2VVJ - chains A and B of the 8 polymer chains in the assembly; structure by X-ray diffraction, 2.00 A resolution.

[Chain A (and B)]
Protein: Green to red photoconvertible GFP-like protein EosFP
From: Lobophyllia hemprichii
Notes: chain B of this document is another copy of the same molecule, construct and numbering; everything in this record applies to it too
UniProtKB: Q5S6Z9 (Q5S6Z9_LOBHE); aligned to UniProt positions 62-224 over residues 64-226 (the alignment contains insertions or deletions, so no single offset holds)
Sequence (163 residues; row label = number of the first residue in the row):
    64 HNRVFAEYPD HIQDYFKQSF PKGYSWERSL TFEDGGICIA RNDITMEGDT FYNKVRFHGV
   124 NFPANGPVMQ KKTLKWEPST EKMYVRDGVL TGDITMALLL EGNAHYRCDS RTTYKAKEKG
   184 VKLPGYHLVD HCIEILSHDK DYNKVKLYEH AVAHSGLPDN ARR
Disordered / not traced: 223-226 (chain B: 224-226)
Construct notes: chromophore (64, 64, 64); engineered mutation Ser173 (Phe in Q5S6Z9), Leu191 (Phe in Q5S6Z9)
Modified positions: His64 (chromophore; RC7)
Small-molecule neighbours: sulfite ion (SO3): Cys195, Ile196, Glu197, Tyr211, Glu212, His213

[Chain A / chain B interface]
Contacting residue pairs (45; chain A residue first):
  Glu96(A) with Arg149(B), salt bridge
  Glu140(A) with Tyr189(B)
  Pro141(A) with Tyr189(B), hydrogen bond (backbone-side chain); Ser218(B); Leu220(B)
  Ser142(A) with Lys145(B)
  Thr143(A) with Thr143(B); Lys145(B); Leu191(B)
  Lys145(A) with Ser142(B); Thr143(B); Thr158(B), hydrogen bond (side chain-backbone)
  Tyr147(A) with Arg170(B)
  Arg149(A) with Glu96(B), salt bridge; His168(B), hydrogen bond (side chain-backbone)
  Asp156(A) with Thr158(B); Arg170(B), salt bridge
  Ile157(A) with Thr158(B)
  Thr158(A) with Lys145(B), hydrogen bond (backbone-side chain); Asp156(B); Thr158(B), hydrogen bond
  Ala160(A) with Tyr189(B)
  His168(A) with Arg149(B), hydrogen bond (backbone-side chain); Tyr189(B)
  Arg170(A) with Tyr147(B); Asp156(B), salt bridge
  Tyr189(A) with Glu140(B); Pro141(B), hydrogen bond (side chain-backbone); Ala160(B); His168(B)
  Leu191(A) with Pro141(B); Thr143(B)
  Asp193(A) with Leu220(B); Asn223(B), hydrogen bond
  Cys195(A) with Leu220(B)
  His213(A) with Leu220(B)
  Ala214(A) with Leu220(B), hydrophobic
  Val215(A) with Leu220(B)
  Ser218(A) with Pro141(B)
  Leu220(A) with Pro141(B); Asp193(B); Cys195(B), hydrogen bond (backbone-side chain); His213(B); Ala214(B), hydrophobic; Val215(B)
Other interface residues (no listed pair), chain A (29 interface residues in all): Tyr169, Asp172, Arg174, His194, Gly219, Pro221
Other interface residues (no listed pair), chain B (30 interface residues in all): Ile157, Tyr169, Asp172, Arg174, His194, Gly219, Pro221

[Summary]
29 residues of chain A face 30 of chain B across their interface; the contacts include 9 hydrogen bonds and 4
salt bridges. Among the polar pairs are Glu96(A)-Arg149(B), Asp156(A)-Arg170(B) and Pro141(A)-Tyr189(B). Chain
A binds sulfite ion.
Both chains are Green to red photoconvertible GFP-like protein EosFP (Lobophyllia hemprichii). Entry 2VVJ
(IrisFP fluorescent protein in its red form, cis conformation) was determined by X-ray diffraction, deposited
together with 2VVH and 2VVI.
